6HW5 - chains S and T of the 28 polymer chains in the assembly; structure by X-ray diffraction, 2.90 A resolution.

Chain S:
Protein: Proteasome subunit alpha type-6
From: Saccharomyces cerevisiae (strain ATCC 204508 / S288c)
Notes: EC 3.4.25.1
UniProtKB: P40302 (PSA6_YEAST); residues 0-233 here correspond to UniProt positions 1-234 (UniProt number = residue number + 1)
Sequence (234 residues; row label = number of the first residue in the row; numbering starts at 0):
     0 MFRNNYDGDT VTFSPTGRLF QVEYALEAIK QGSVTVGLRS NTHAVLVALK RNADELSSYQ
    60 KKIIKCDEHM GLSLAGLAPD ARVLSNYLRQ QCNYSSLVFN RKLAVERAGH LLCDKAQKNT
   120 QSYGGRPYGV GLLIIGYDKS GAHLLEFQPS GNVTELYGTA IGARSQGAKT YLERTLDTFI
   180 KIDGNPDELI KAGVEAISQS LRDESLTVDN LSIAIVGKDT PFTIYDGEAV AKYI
Unresolved in the structure: 0-2
Curated features (UniProtKB/Swiss-Prot):
  - modified residue: Ser13 (Phosphoserine)
  - cross-link: Lys190 (Glycyl lysine isopeptide (Lys-Gly) (interchain with G-Cter in ubiquitin))

Chain T:
Protein: Probable proteasome subunit alpha type-7
From: Saccharomyces cerevisiae (strain ATCC 204508 / S288c)
Notes: EC 3.4.25.1
UniProtKB: P21242 (PSA7_YEAST); residues -3 to 284 here correspond to UniProt positions 1-288 (UniProt number = residue number + 4)
Sequence (288 residues; row label = number of the first residue in the row; numbers below 1 keep their minus sign (Met-3 is residue -3)):
    -3 MTSIGTGYDL SNSVFSPDGR NFQVEYAVKA VENGTTSIGI KCNDGVVFAV EKLITSKLLV
    57 PQKNVKIQVV DRHIGCVYSG LIPDGRHLVN RGREEAASFK KLYKTPIPIP AFADRLGQYV
   117 QAHTLYNSVR PFGVSTIFGG VDKNGAHLYM LEPSGSYWGY KGAATGKGRQ SAKAELEKLV
   177 DHHPEGLSAR EAVKQAAKII YLAHEDNKEK DFELEISWCS LSETNGLHKF VKGDLLQEAI
   237 DFAQKEINGD DDEDEDDSDN VMSSDDENAP VATNANATTD QEGDIHLE
Unresolved in the structure: -3 to 1, 245-284
Curated features (UniProtKB/Swiss-Prot):
  - modified residue: Thr-2 (N-acetylthreonine)

Interface between chain S and chain T:
Pairs across the interface - 68 pairs, chain S then chain T:
  Asn4(S) - Leu6(T)
  Tyr5(S) - Asp5(T)  hydrogen bond
  Tyr5(S) - Leu6(T)  hydrophobic
  Thr9(S) - Arg126(T)
  Val10(S) - Gln19(T)  hydrogen bond (backbone-side chain)
  Val10(S) - Asn123(T)
  Val10(S) - Ser124(T)
  Val10(S) - Val125(T)
  Val10(S) - Arg126(T)
  Thr11(S) - Leu6(T)
  Thr11(S) - Gln19(T)
  Phe12(S) - Gln19(T)  hydrogen bond (backbone-side chain)
  Phe12(S) - Tyr22(T)
  Phe12(S) - Ala23(T)  hydrophobic
  Phe12(S) - Arg126(T)
  Phe12(S) - Pro127(T)
  Ser13(S) - Tyr22(T)
  Pro14(S) - Tyr22(T)  hydrophobic
  Pro14(S) - Lys25(T)
  Thr15(S) - Lys25(T)
  Gly16(S) - Tyr22(T)
  Gly16(S) - Lys25(T)
  Gly16(S) - Ala26(T)
  Leu18(S) - Leu77(T)  hydrophobic
  Leu18(S) - Arg126(T)
  Arg38(S) - Val56(T)
  His109(S) - Arg82(T)  hydrogen bond
  Cys112(S) - Pro79(T)  hydrophobic
  Cys112(S) - Arg82(T)
  Asp113(S) - Arg82(T)  salt bridge
  Asp113(S) - Asn86(T)
  Gln116(S) - Pro79(T)
  Gln116(S) - Asp80(T)
  Gln116(S) - His83(T)  hydrogen bond
  Gln116(S) - Arg126(T)
  Thr119(S) - Arg126(T)  hydrogen bond (backbone-side chain)
  Gln120(S) - His119(T)
  Gln120(S) - Val125(T)
  Gln120(S) - Arg126(T)  hydrogen bond (backbone-backbone)
  Gln120(S) - Pro127(T)
  Gln120(S) - Phe128(T)
  Ser121(S) - Ser124(T)
  Tyr122(S) - Ser124(T)  hydrogen bond (backbone-backbone)
  His142(S) - Lys59(T)
  Ser149(S) - Pro79(T)
  Gly150(S) - Pro79(T)
  Asn151(S) - Ile78(T)
  Asn151(S) - Pro79(T)
  Thr153(S) - Leu55(T)
  Thr153(S) - Asn60(T)
  Glu154(S) - Leu55(T)
  Glu154(S) - Val56(T)
  Glu154(S) - Lys59(T)
  Glu154(S) - Asn60(T)  hydrogen bond (backbone-side chain)
  Leu155(S) - Leu54(T)
  Leu155(S) - Leu55(T)  hydrophobic
  Leu155(S) - Val56(T)
  Tyr156(S) - Lys53(T)
  Tyr156(S) - Leu54(T)  hydrogen bond (backbone-backbone)
  Tyr156(S) - Leu55(T)
  Tyr156(S) - Val56(T)
  Tyr156(S) - Pro57(T)
  Gly157(S) - Leu54(T)
  Lys168(S) - Leu54(T)
  Leu171(S) - Leu54(T)
  Glu172(S) - Ser52(T)  hydrogen bond
  Glu172(S) - Lys53(T)
  Leu175(S) - Lys53(T)
Also at the interface, not in a pair above, chain S (38 interface residues in all): Glu105, Lys117, Ser139, Val152, Phe178
Also at the interface, not in a pair above, chain T (30 interface residues in all): Gly129

Summary:
The interface between chain S and chain T involves 38 residues on one side and 30 on the other, with 11
hydrogen bonds and 1 salt bridge. Polar pairs include Asp113(S)-Arg82(T), Tyr5(S)-Asp5(T) and
Val10(S)-Gln19(T).
Chain S is Proteasome subunit alpha type-6 and chain T is Probable proteasome subunit alpha type-7, both from
Saccharomyces cerevisiae (strain ATCC 204508 / S288c); the structure, Yeast 20S proteasome in complex with 18,
was determined by X-ray diffraction, deposited together with 6HTB, 6HTC, 6HTD, 6HTP, 6HTR, 6HUB and 30 further
entries.
